Entry 8YVF (electron microscopy, 2.99 A resolution); this record covers chains R and A3 of the 71 polymer chains in the assembly.

== Chain R ==
Molecule: Major carboxysome shell protein CsoS1A
Source organism: Halothiobacillus neapolitanus
UniProt: P45689 (CSOSA_HALNC); residue numbers follow UniProt; this construct covers 1-98
Amino-acid sequence (98 residues; numbered 1 to 98; the number before each row is that of its first residue):
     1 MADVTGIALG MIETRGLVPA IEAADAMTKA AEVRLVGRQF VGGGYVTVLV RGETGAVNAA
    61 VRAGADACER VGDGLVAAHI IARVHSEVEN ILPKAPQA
Not modelled in the structure: 1-5, 98

== Chain A3 ==
Molecule: Carboxysome assembly protein CsoS2B
Source organism: Halothiobacillus neapolitanus
UniProt: O85041 (CSOS2_HALNC); residue numbers follow UniProt; this construct covers 592-869
Amino-acid sequence (279 residues; numbered 591 to 869; the number before each row is that of its first residue):
   591 MPFCTSTPEP EAQSTEQSLT CEGQIISGTS VDASDLVTGN EIGEQQLISG DAYVGAQQTG
   651 CLPTSPRFNQ TGNVQSMGFK NTNQPEQNFA PGEVMPTDFS IQTPARSAQN RITGNDIAPS
   711 GRITGPGMLA TGLITGTPEF RHAARELVGS PQPMAMAMAN RNKAAQAPVV QPEVVATQEK
   771 PELVCAPRSD QMDRVSGEGK ERCHITGDDW SVNKHITGTA GQWASGRNPS MRGNARVVET
   831 SAFANRNVPK PEKPGSKITG SSGNDTQGSL ITYSGGARG
Not modelled in the structure: 591-711, 732-769
Sequence notes: initiating methionine (591)
Disulfide bonds: C775-C793

== Chain R / chain A3 interface ==
Contacting residue pairs - 25 pairs, chain R then chain A3:
  A30(R) - D798(A3)
  N58(R) - W800(A3)
  N58(R) - V802(A3)
  A59(R) - D798(A3)
  A59(R) - D799(A3)
  V61(R) - I806(A3)  hydrophobic
  R62(R) - G797(A3)  hydrogen bond (side chain-backbone)
  R62(R) - D799(A3)  salt bridge
  R62(R) - S801(A3)
  R62(R) - N803(A3)
  R62(R) - I806(A3)
  A65(R) - I806(A3)  hydrophobic
  E69(R) - H805(A3)
  A78(R) - H805(A3)
  A78(R) - I806(A3)
  A78(R) - T807(A3)  hydrogen bond (backbone-backbone)
  H79(R) - T807(A3)  hydrogen bond (side chain-backbone)
  H79(R) - G808(A3)
  H79(R) - W813(A3)
  I80(R) - I806(A3)  hydrophobic
  I80(R) - T807(A3)
  I80(R) - G808(A3)
  I80(R) - T809(A3)  hydrogen bond (backbone-side chain)
  I81(R) - T809(A3)
  A82(R) - T809(A3)  hydrogen bond (backbone-side chain)
Interface residues without a listed pair, chain R (15 interface residues in all): G55, D66, L75

== In short ==
15 residues of chain R face 13 of chain A3 across their interface, with 5 hydrogen bonds and 1 salt bridge.
Polar pairs include R62(R)-D799(A3), R62(R)-G797(A3) and H79(R)-T807(A3).
Here chain R is Major carboxysome shell protein CsoS1A and chain A3 is Carboxysome assembly protein CsoS2B,
both from Halothiobacillus neapolitanus. Entry 8YVF (cryo-EM structure of carboxysomal midi-shell: assembly
from CsoS4A/4B/1A/1B/1C/1D and CsoS2 C-terminal co-expression (T=9 Q=12)) was determined by electron
microscopy, deposited together with 8YVE, 8YVI and 9F0H.
